7FKK - chains A and B; structure by X-ray diffraction, 1.63 A resolution.

[Chain A]
Molecule: Pre-mRNA-splicing factor 8
Organism: Saccharomyces cerevisiae S288C
UniProtKB: P33334 (PRP8_YEAST); residue numbers follow UniProt; this construct covers 1836-2090
Chain sequence (258 residues; numbered 1833 to 2090; the number before each row is that of its first residue):
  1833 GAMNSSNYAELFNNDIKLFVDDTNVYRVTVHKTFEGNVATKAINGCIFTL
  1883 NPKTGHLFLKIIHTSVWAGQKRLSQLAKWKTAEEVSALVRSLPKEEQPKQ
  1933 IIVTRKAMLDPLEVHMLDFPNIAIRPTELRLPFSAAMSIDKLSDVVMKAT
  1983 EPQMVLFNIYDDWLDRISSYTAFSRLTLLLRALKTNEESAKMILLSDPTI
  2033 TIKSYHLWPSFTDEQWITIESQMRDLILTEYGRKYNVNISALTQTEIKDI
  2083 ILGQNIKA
Unresolved in the structure: 2070-2090
Sequence notes: expression tag (1833-1835)
Curated features (UniProtKB/Swiss-Prot):
  - mutagenesis: Asp1853 (D1853A: Alters protein folding. Severely impaired growth. Strongly reduced growth at 35 degrees Celsius; when associated with A-1854; D1853N: Reduced growth at 30 degrees Celsius ...), Asp1854 (D1854A: Reduced growth at 30 degrees Celsius. Strongly reduced growth at 16 degrees Celsius. Strongly reduced growth at 35 degrees Celsius; when associated with A-1853 ...), Thr1855 (T1855A: Reduced growth at 30 degrees Celsius. Strongly reduced growth at 16 degrees Celsius), Thr1936 (T1936A: Reduced growth at 30 degrees Celsius. Strongly reduced growth at 16 degrees Celsius), Arg1937 (R1937K: Severely impaired growth. Reduced growth at 30 degrees Celsius. Strongly reduced growth at 16 degrees Celsius)
Ligand contacts: N-methoxy-2-(2-methylphenyl)acetamide (WBB): His1888, Leu1889, Phe1890, Leu1924, Leu1988, Phe1989, Asn1990

[Chain B]
Molecule: A1 cistron-splicing factor AAR2
Organism: Saccharomyces cerevisiae S288C
UniProtKB: P32357 (AAR2_YEAST); aligned to UniProt positions 1-317 over residues 1-317
Chain sequence (308 residues; numbered -3 to 317; 13 numbers in that range are skipped by the numbering (no residue carries them; nothing is unmodelled there); the number before each row is that of its first residue; numbers below 1 keep their minus sign (Gly-3 is residue -3)):
    -3 GAMAMNTVPFTSAPIEVTIGIDQYSFNVKENQPFHGIKDIPIGHVHVIHF
    47 QHADNSSMRYGYWFDCRMGNFYIQYDPKDGLYKMMEERDGAKFENIVHNF
    97 KERQMMVSYPKIDEDDTWYNLTEFVQMDKIRKIVRKDENQFSYVDSSMTT
   147 VQENEL
   166 SSSSSDPAHSLNYTVINFKSREAIRPGHEMEDFLDKSYYLNTVMLQGIFK
   216 NSSNYFGELQFAFLNAMFFGNYGSSLQWHAMIELICSSATVPKHMLDKLD
   266 EILYYQIKTLPEQYSDILLNERVWNICLYSSFQKNSLHNTEKIMENKYPE
   316 LL
Unresolved in the structure: -3 to 0, 166-169
Sequence notes: expression tag (-3 to 0); conflict Ser166 (Leu153 in P32357), Ser167 (Lys154 in P32357), Ser170 (Asp in P32357)
Curated features (UniProtKB/Swiss-Prot):
  - region: Leu261 to Ile282 (Leucine-zipper)
  - modified residue: Ser253 (Phosphoserine), Thr274 (Phosphothreonine)

[Interface between chain A and chain B]
Pairs across the interface (16; chain A residue first):
  Gln1907(A) - Met195(B)
  Gln1907(A) - Leu199(B)
  Leu1908(A) - Met195(B)  hydrophobic
  Trp1911(A) - Glu194(B)
  Trp1911(A) - Met195(B)  hydrophobic
  Trp1911(A) - Phe198(B)  hydrophobic
  Asp1942(A) - Lys184(B)  salt bridge
  Glu1945(A) - Lys184(B)  salt bridge
  Val1946(A) - Ile189(B)  hydrophobic
  Val1946(A) - Glu194(B)
  Val1946(A) - Phe198(B)  hydrophobic
  His1947(A) - Glu194(B)  salt bridge
  Leu1949(A) - Lys184(B)
  Leu1949(A) - Ser185(B)
  Leu1949(A) - Arg186(B)
  Asp1950(A) - Arg186(B)  salt bridge

[Overview]
9 residues of chain A face 8 of chain B across their interface, with 4 salt bridges. Among the polar pairs are
Asp1942(A)-Lys184(B), Glu1945(A)-Lys184(B) and His1947(A)-Glu194(B). Chain A binds
N-methoxy-2-(2-methylphenyl)acetamide. UniProt lists 5 mutagenesis sites on chain A.
Chain A is Pre-mRNA-splicing factor 8 and chain B is A1 cistron-splicing factor AAR2, both from Saccharomyces
cerevisiae S288C; the structure, PanDDA analysis group deposition -- Aar2/RNaseH in complex with fragment
P04D12 from the F2X-Universal Library, was determined by X-ray diffraction, deposited together with 5ST0,
5ST1, 5ST2, 5ST3, 5ST4, 5ST5 and 248 further entries.
